Entry 3V72 (X-ray diffraction, 2.49 A resolution); this record covers chains A and T of the 3 polymer chains in the assembly.

[Chain A]
Protein: DNA polymerase beta
From: Rattus norvegicus
Notes: EC 2.7.7.7, 4.2.99.-
UniProtKB: P06766 (DPOLB_RAT); residue numbers follow UniProt; this construct covers 1-335
Chain sequence (335 residues; numbered 1 to 335; the number before each row is that of its first residue):
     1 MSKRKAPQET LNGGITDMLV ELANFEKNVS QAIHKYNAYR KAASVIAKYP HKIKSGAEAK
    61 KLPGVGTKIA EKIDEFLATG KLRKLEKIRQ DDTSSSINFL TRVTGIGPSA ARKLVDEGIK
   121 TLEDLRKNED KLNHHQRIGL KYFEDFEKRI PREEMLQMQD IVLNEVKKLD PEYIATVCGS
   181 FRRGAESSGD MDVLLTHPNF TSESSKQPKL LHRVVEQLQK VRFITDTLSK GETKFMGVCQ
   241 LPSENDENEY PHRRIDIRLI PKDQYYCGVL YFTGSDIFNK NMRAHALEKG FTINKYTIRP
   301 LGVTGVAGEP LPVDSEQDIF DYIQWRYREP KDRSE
Unresolved in the structure: 1-8
Differences from the reference sequence: engineered mutation Lys295 (Glu in P06766)
Swiss-Prot annotation at these positions:
  - region: Arg183 to Asp192 (DNA-binding)
  - active site: Lys72 (Nucleophile)
  - binding site (K(+)): Lys60, Leu62, Val65, Thr101, Val103, Ile106
  - binding site (Na(+)): Lys60, Leu62, Val65, Thr101, Val103, Ile106
  - binding site (a 2'-deoxyribonucleoside 5'-triphosphate): Arg149, Ser180, Arg183, Gly189, Asp190
  - binding site (Mg(2+)): Asp190, Asp192, Asp256
  - modified residue: Lys72 (N6-acetyllysine), Arg83 (Omega-N-methylarginine), Arg152 (Omega-N-methylarginine)
  - cross-link (Glycyl lysine isopeptide (Lys-Gly)): Lys41 (interchain with G-Cter in ubiquitin), Lys61 (interchain with G-Cter in ubiquitin), Lys81 (interchain with G-Cter in ubiquitin)
  - mutagenesis: Asp190 (D190E/S: Loss of activity), Met191 (M191I: No loss of activity; M191T: 50% loss of activity), Asp192 (D192E/S: Loss of activity), Asp246 (D246V: Misincorporates T nucleotide opposite G/C template)
Reported in the primary citation:
  - conformationally variable residues (order/disorder transition): Lys295
  - mutagenesis - E295K: abolished catalytic activity (citing earlier work)
  - mutagenesis - E295K: unchanged binding to single-nucleotide gapped DNA (citing earlier work)
  - mutagenesis - E295K: unchanged catalytic activity (dRp lyase activity) (citing earlier work)
  - contacts within the chain: Lys295-Tyr296, Tyr271-Lys295
  - conformationally variable residues (domain motion, side-chain flip): Asp192, Arg258, Tyr271, Phe272, Ser275 to Lys295 (from molecular simulation)

[Chain T]
Molecule: 10-nt DNA strand
Sequence (10 nucleotides; row label = number of the first residue in the row):
     2 AAACTCACAT

[How chain A and chain T interact]
Contacting residue pairs (12):
  Arg40(A) with DA2(T), salt bridge to the phosphate
  Ser229(A) with DC7(T), phosphate contact; DA8(T), phosphate contact
  Lys230(A) with DA8(T), hydrogen bond to the phosphate
  Gly231(A) with DC7(T), phosphate contact
  Glu232(A) with DC7(T), hydrogen bond to the phosphate
  Thr233(A) with DT6(T), phosphate contact; DC7(T), hydrogen bond to the phosphate
  Lys234(A) with DT6(T), hydrogen bond to the base; DC7(T), hydrogen bond to the phosphate
  Tyr271(A) with DA2(T), hydrogen bond to the base
  Tyr296(A) with DC5(T), sugar contact
Interface residues without a listed pair, chain A (11 interface residues in all): His134, Leu228
Interface residues without a listed pair, chain T (7 interface residues in all): DA3, DC9

[Overview]
11 residues of chain A face 7 of chain T across their interface, with 6 hydrogen bonds and 1 salt bridge.
Polar pairs include Lys234(A)-DT6(T), Tyr271(A)-DA2(T) and Lys230(A)-DA8(T). From the paper: E295K of chain A
abolishes catalytic activity; conformational variability at Lys295(A), Asp192(A) and Arg258(A) among others.
Chain A is DNA polymerase beta (Rattus norvegicus) and chain T is a 10-nt DNA strand; the structure, Crystal
Structure of Rat DNA polymerase beta Mutator E295K: Enzyme-dsDNA, was determined by X-ray diffraction.
